1ZBI - chains C and B of the 4 polymer chains in the assembly; structure by X-ray diffraction, 1.85 A resolution.

# Chain C
Molecule: 12-nt RNA strand
Sequence (12 nucleotides; numbered 1 to 12; the number before each row is that of its first residue):
     1 GACACCUGAU UC
Metal / ion sites: Mg2+ site 1: C5 (shared with Asp71(B), Glu109(B), Asn132(B) of chain B); Mg2+ site 2: A9, U10 (shared with 3 residues of chain A); Mg2+ site 3: U10 (shared with 3 residues of chain A)

# Chain B
Molecule: ribonuclease H-related protein
Organism: Bacillus halodurans
Notes: EC 3.1.26.4; fragment: catalytic domain (residues 59-196)
Reference sequence: Q9KEI9 (Q9KEI9_BACHD); numbering as in UniProt (aligned over 59-196)
Sequence (142 residues; numbered 55 to 196; the number before each row is that of its first residue):
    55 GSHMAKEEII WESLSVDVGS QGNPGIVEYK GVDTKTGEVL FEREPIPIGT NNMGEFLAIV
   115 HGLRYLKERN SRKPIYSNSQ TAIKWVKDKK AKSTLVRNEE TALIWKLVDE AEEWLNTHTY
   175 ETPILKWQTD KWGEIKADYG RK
Not modelled in the structure: 55-58, 195-196
Differences from the reference sequence: cloning artifact (55-58); engineered mutation Asn132 (Asp in Q9KEI9)
Metal / ion sites: Mg2+ site 1: Asp71, Glu109, Asn132 (shared with C5(C) of chain C); Mg2+ site 2: Asp71, Glu188, Asp192 (shared with C5(C) of chain C)
UniProt features mapped onto this chain:
  - binding site (Mg(2+)): Asp71, Glu109, Asp192
  - mutagenesis: Glu109 (E109Q: Loss of activity), Glu188 (E188A: Strongly reduces activity; E188Q: No effect), Asp192 (D192N: Strongly reduced activity with manganese. Loss of activity with magnesium)
What the authors report for this chain:
  - binding site for the 12-nt RNA strand (chain C): Ser74, Gly76, Asn105, Asn106, Glu109, Gln134
  - binding site for the 12-nt DNA strand: Asn77, Thr104, Asn106, Ser147, Thr148, Arg195
  - catalytic residues: Asp71, Glu109, Asp192
  - mutagenesis - D132N: increased binding to RNA/DNA hybrids
  - mutagenesis - E109Q: abolished catalytic activity
  - mutagenesis - E188Q: unchanged catalytic activity
  - mutagenesis - E188A: decreased catalytic activity
  - mutagenesis - E188A: increased catalytic activity on 50 mM Mg2+
  - mutagenesis - D132N: abolished catalytic activity on Mg2+
  - mutagenesis - D132N: abolished catalytic activity on Mn2+

# Interface between chain C and chain B
Pairs across the interface (23; chain C residue first):
  A2(C) with Gln134(B), sugar contact
  C3(C) with Asn132(B), hydrogen bond to the sugar; Ser133(B), sugar contact; Gln134(B), hydrogen bond to the sugar; Lys180(B), hydrogen bond to the phosphate
  A4(C) with Asn105(B), hydrogen bond to the base; Glu109(B), hydrogen bond to the sugar; Asn132(B), hydrogen bond to the phosphate; Lys180(B), salt bridge to the phosphate; Thr183(B), hydrogen bond to the phosphate
  C5(C) with Asp71(B), phosphate contact; Ser74(B), hydrogen bond to the sugar; Asn77(B), base contact; Asn105(B), hydrogen bond to the sugar; Glu109(B), sugar contact; Asn132(B), hydrogen bond to the phosphate; Glu188(B), phosphate contact
  C6(C) with Gly73(B), phosphate contact; Ser74(B), hydrogen bond to the phosphate; Gln75(B), phosphate contact; Gly76(B), hydrogen bond to the sugar; Asn77(B), sugar contact
  U7(C) with Gln75(B), phosphate contact
Other interface residues (no listed pair), chain B (16 interface residues in all): Val72, Trp181

# In short
6 residues of chain C face 16 of chain B across their interface; the contacts include 12 hydrogen bonds and 1
salt bridge. Polar contacts include A4(C)-Asn105(B), C3(C)-Asn132(B) and C3(C)-Gln134(B). From the paper:
catalytic residues Asp71(B), Glu109(B) and Asp192(B); D132N of chain B increases binding to RNA/DNA hybrids; 4
substitutions were tested in all.
Here chain C is a 12-nt RNA strand and chain B is ribonuclease H-related protein (Bacillus halodurans). Entry
1ZBI (Bacillus halodurans RNase H catalytic domain mutant D132N in complex with 12-mer RNA/DNA hybrid) was
determined by X-ray diffraction (same publication as 1ZBF and 1ZBL).
